Entry 2D2V (X-ray diffraction, 2.50 A resolution); this record covers chain A.

Chain A:
Protein: hypothetical protein slr0953
Source organism: Synechocystis sp
Notes: EC 3.1.3.24
Reference sequence: P74325 (P74325_SYNY3); residues 1-244 here = UniProt positions 1-244
Sequence (244 residues; each row starts with the number of its first residue):
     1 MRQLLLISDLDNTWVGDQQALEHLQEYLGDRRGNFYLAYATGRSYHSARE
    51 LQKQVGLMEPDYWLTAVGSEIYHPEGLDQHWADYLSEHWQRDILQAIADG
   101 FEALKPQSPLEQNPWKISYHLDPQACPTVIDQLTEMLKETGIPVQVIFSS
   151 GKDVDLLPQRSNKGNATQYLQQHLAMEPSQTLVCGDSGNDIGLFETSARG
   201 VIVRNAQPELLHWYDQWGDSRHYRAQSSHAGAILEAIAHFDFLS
Metal / ion sites: Mg2+: Asp-9, Asp-186, Ser-187, Asn-189, Asp-190

In short:
Asp-9, Asp-186, Ser-187, Asn-189 and Asp-190 form the Mg2+ site.
Chain A is hypothetical protein slr0953 (Synechocystis sp); the structure, X-ray structure of the
sucrose-phosphatase (SPP) from Synechocystis sp.PCC6803 in complex with maltose, was determined by X-ray
diffraction together with 2B1Q and 2B1R from the same study.
